Entry 7KHA (electron microscopy, 3.13 A resolution); this record covers chains B and I of the 12 polymer chains in the assembly.

# Chain B
Name: CRISPR-associated protein, TM1801 family
Source organism: Desulfovibrio vulgaris (strain Hildenborough / ATCC 29579 / DSM 644 / NCIMB 8303)
UniProt: Q72WF7 (Q72WF7_DESVH); residue numbers follow UniProt; this construct covers 1-290
Chain sequence (290 residues; each row starts with the number of its first residue):
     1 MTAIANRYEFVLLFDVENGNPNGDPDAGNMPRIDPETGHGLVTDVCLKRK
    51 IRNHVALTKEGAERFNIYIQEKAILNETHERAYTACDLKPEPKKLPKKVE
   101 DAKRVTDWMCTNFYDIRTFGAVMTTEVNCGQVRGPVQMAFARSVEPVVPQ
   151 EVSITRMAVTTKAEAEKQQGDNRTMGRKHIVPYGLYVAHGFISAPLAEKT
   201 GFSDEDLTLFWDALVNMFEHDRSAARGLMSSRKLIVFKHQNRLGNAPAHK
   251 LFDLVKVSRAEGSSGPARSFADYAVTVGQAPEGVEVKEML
Not modelled in the structure: 167-170

# Chain I
Name: CRISPR-associated protein, CT1133 family
Source organism: Desulfovibrio vulgaris (strain Hildenborough / ATCC 29579 / DSM 644 / NCIMB 8303)
UniProt: Q72WF8 (Q72WF8_DESVH); the author numbering skips numbers that UniProt does not, so the offset changes along the chain: 78-124 = UniProt 80-126; 127-612 = UniProt 127-612
Chain sequence (533 residues; row label = number of the first residue in the row; note: 2 numbers in that range are skipped by the numbering (no residue carries them; nothing is unmodelled there)):
    78 WENTSYILGVDAKGKQERTDKCHAAFIAHIKAYCDTADQDLAAVLQF
   127 LEHGEKDLSAFPVSEEVIGSNIVFRIEGEPGFVHERPAARQAWANCLNRR
   177 EQGLCGQCLITGERQKPIAQLHPSIKGGRDGVRGAQAVASIVSFNNTAFE
   227 SYGKEQSINAPVSQEAAFSYVTALNYLLNPSNRQKVTIADATVVFWAERS
   277 SPAEDIFAGMFDPPSTTAKPESSNGTPPEDSEEGSQPDTARDDPHAAARM
   327 HDLLVAIRSGKRATDIMPDMDESVRFHVLGLSPNAARLSVRFWEVDTVGH
   377 MLDKVGRHYRELEIIPQFNNEQEFPSLSTLLRQTAVLNKTENISPVLAGG
   427 LFRAMLTGGPYPQSLLPAVLGRIRAEHARPEDKSRYRLEVVTYYRAALIK
   477 AYLIRNRKLEVPVSLDPARTDRPYLLGRLFAVLEKAQEDAVPGANATIKD
   527 RYLASASANPGQVFHMLLKNASNHTAKLRKDPERKGSAIHYEIMMQEIID
   577 NISDFPVTMSSDEQGLFMIGYYHQRKALFTKKNKEN
Not modelled in the structure: 127-159, 176-239, 254-258, 287-328, 520-521, 562-563

# Chain B / chain I interface
Pairs across the interface - 21 pairs, chain B then chain I:
  Asp26(B) - Arg367(I)  salt bridge
  Asp26(B) - Ser420(I)  hydrogen bond (backbone-side chain)
  Asp26(B) - Pro421(I)
  Ala27(B) - Ile419(I)  hydrophobic
  Ala27(B) - Pro421(I)
  Ile33(B) - Ser440(I)
  Pro35(B) - Val422(I)  hydrophobic
  Pro35(B) - Tyr437(I)
  Pro35(B) - Pro438(I)
  Pro35(B) - Gln439(I)  hydrogen bond (backbone-backbone)
  Glu36(B) - Gln439(I)
  Thr37(B) - Gln439(I)
  Gly38(B) - Gln439(I)
  Lys93(B) - Ile104(I)
  Lys94(B) - Ile104(I)
  Thr124(B) - Lys98(I)  hydrogen bond (backbone-side chain)
  Thr125(B) - Lys98(I)
  Glu151(B) - Arg448(I)  salt bridge
  Arg177(B) - Val412(I)
  Gly265(B) - Thr584(I)
  Pro266(B) - Thr584(I)
Also at the interface, not in a pair above, chain B (19 interface residues in all): Asp24, Asp34, Glu126, Val148
Also at the interface, not in a pair above, chain I (18 interface residues in all): Arg429, Pro443, Gly447, Ala451

# In short
19 residues of chain B face 18 of chain I across their interface; the contacts include 3 hydrogen bonds and 2
salt bridges. Among the polar pairs are Asp26(B)-Arg367(I), Glu151(B)-Arg448(I) and Asp26(B)-Ser420(I).
Chain B is CRISPR-associated protein, TM1801 family and chain I is CRISPR-associated protein, CT1133 family,
both from Desulfovibrio vulgaris (strain Hildenborough / ATCC 29579 / DSM 644 / NCIMB 8303); the structure,
Cryo-EM Structure of the Desulfovibrio vulgaris Type I-C Apo Cascade, was determined by electron microscopy.
